6BQE - chains B and C of the 3 polymer chains in the assembly; structure by X-ray diffraction, 3.20 A resolution.

[Chain B (and C)]
Protein: Arogenate dehydratase
Organism: Pseudomonas aeruginosa
Notes: chain C of this document is another copy of the same molecule, construct and numbering; everything in this record applies to it too
Reference sequence: A0A232A1P4 (A0A232A1P4_PSEAI); residues 12-254 here correspond to UniProt positions 26-268 (UniProt number = residue number + 14)
Chain sequence (255 residues; row label = number of the first residue in the row):
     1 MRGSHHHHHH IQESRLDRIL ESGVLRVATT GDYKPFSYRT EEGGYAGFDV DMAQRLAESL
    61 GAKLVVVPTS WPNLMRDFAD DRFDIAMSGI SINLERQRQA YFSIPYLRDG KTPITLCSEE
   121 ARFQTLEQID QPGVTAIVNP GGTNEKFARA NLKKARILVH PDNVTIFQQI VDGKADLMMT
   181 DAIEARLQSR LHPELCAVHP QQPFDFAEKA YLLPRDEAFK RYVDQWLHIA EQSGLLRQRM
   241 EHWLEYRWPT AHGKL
Not modelled in the structure: 1-12, 253-255
Differences from the reference sequence: initiating methionine (1); expression tag (2-11, 255)
Cystine bridges: Cys117-Cys196

[Chain B / chain C interface]
Contacting residue pairs - 27 pairs, chain B then chain C:
  Ile92(B) - Gln225(C)
  Leu94(B) - Tyr222(C)
  Leu94(B) - Gln225(C)
  Leu94(B) - Trp226(C)
  Gln97(B) - Arg221(C)  hydrogen bond (side chain-backbone)
  Gln97(B) - Tyr222(C)
  Gln97(B) - Gln225(C)  hydrogen bond
  Arg98(B) - Leu20(C)
  Arg98(B) - Ser59(C)  hydrogen bond (side chain-backbone)
  Arg98(B) - Leu60(C)
  Arg98(B) - Gly61(C)
  Tyr101(B) - Glu217(C)
  Tyr101(B) - Ala218(C)  hydrogen bond (side chain-backbone)
  Tyr101(B) - Arg221(C)
  Phe102(B) - Gln225(C)
  Arg108(B) - His228(C)
  Arg108(B) - Gln232(C)  hydrogen bond
  Phe206(B) - Gln232(C)
  Phe206(B) - Ser233(C)
  Glu208(B) - His228(C)  salt bridge
  Arg215(B) - Leu16(C)
  Arg215(B) - Asp17(C)  salt bridge
  Arg215(B) - Ala218(C)
  Glu217(B) - Glu217(C)
  Glu217(B) - Arg221(C)  salt bridge
  Lys220(B) - Arg221(C)
  Arg221(B) - Arg221(C)
Interface residues without a listed pair, chain C (17 interface residues in all): Ser14, Ile229

[In short]
13 residues of chain B and 17 residues of chain C are in contact, with 5 hydrogen bonds and 3 salt bridges.
Among the polar pairs are Glu208(B)-His228(C), Arg215(B)-Asp17(C) and Glu217(B)-Arg221(C).
Both chains are Arogenate dehydratase (Pseudomonas aeruginosa). Entry 6BQE (Low-resolution structure of
cyclohexadienyl dehydratase from Pseudomonas aeruginosa in space group P4322) was determined by X-ray
diffraction (same publication as 5TUJ).
